Entry 5DLY (X-ray diffraction, 1.50 A resolution); this record covers chain A.

== Chain A ==
Name: plantazolicin methyltransferase BamL
Organism: Bacillus amyloliquefaciens subsp. plantarum (strain DSM 23117 / BGSC 10A6 / FZB42)
UniProt: A7Z2A9 (A7Z2A9_BACA2); residues 2-267 here = UniProt positions 2-267
Amino-acid sequence (266 residues; row label = number of the first residue in the row):
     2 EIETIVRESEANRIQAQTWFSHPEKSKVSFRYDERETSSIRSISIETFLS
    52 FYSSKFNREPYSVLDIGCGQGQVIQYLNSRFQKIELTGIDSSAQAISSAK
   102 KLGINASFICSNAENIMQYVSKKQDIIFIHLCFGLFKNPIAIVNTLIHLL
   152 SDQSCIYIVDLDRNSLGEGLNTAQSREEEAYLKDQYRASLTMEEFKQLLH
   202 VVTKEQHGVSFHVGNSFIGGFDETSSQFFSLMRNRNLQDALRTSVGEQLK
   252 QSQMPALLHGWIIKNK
Residues lining bound ligands:
  - 5D7 (prop-2-en-1-yl 2-[(1S)-1-amino-4-carbamimidamidobutyl]-1,3-thiazole-4-carboxylate): Phe-21, Tyr-33, Asp-34, Thr-38, Leu-132, Cys-133, Gly-135, Leu-136, Asp-161, Leu-162, Tyr-182, Leu-183, Gln-186, Tyr-187, Ala-189, Ser-190, Met-255, Pro-256, Leu-258
  - S-adenosylhomocysteine (SAH): Gln-18, Phe-21, Asp-34, Arg-42, Ile-67, Gly-68, Gly-70, Val-74, Ile-90, Asp-91, Ser-92, Ser-93, Ser-112, Asn-113, Ala-114, His-131, Leu-132, Cys-133, Leu-136, Phe-137

== Summary ==
Ligands of chain A: compound 5D7 and S-adenosylhomocysteine.
Chain A is plantazolicin methyltransferase BamL (Bacillus amyloliquefaciens subsp. plantarum (strain DSM 23117
/ BGSC 10A6 / FZB42)); the structure, Crystal structure of the plantazolicin methyltransferase BamL in complex
with monoazolic desmethylPZN analog and SAH, was determined by X-ray diffraction together with 5DM0, 5DM1,
5DM2 and 5DM4 from the same study.
